Entry 7C9Y (electron microscopy, 3.50 A resolution); this record covers chains A and B of the 4 polymer chains in the assembly.

# Chain A
Name: VP1
From: Coxsackievirus B5
Reference sequence: S5PN91 (S5PN91_9ENTO); residues 1-283 here = UniProt positions 1-283
Sequence (283 residues; numbered 1 to 283; the number before each row is that of its first residue):
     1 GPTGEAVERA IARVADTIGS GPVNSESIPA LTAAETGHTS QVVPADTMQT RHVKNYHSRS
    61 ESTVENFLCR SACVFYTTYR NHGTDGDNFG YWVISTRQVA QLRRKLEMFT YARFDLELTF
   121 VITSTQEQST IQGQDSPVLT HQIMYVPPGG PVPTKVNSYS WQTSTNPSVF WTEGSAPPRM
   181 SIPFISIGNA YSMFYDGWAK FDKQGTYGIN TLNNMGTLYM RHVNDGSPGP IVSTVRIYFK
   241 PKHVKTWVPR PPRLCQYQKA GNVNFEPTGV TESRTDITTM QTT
Disordered / not traced: 1-10

# Chain B
Name: VP2
From: Coxsackievirus B5
Sequence (261 residues; row label = number of the first residue in the row):
     1 SPSAEECGYS DRVRSITLGN STITTQECAN VVVGYGVWPT YLNDDEATAE DQPTQPDVAT
    61 CRFYTLESVM WQQSSPGWWW KFPDALSNMG LFGQNMQYHY LGRAGYTVHV QCNASKFHQG
   121 CLLVVCVPEA EMGCATLANK PDQKSLSNGE TANMFESQNS TGQTAVQANV INAGMGVGVG
   181 NLTIFPHQWI NLRTNNSATI VMPYINSVPM DNMFRHNNFT LMIIPFAPLS YSTGATTYVP
   241 ITVTVAPMCA EYNGLRLAGK Q
Disordered / not traced: 1-9, 261

# Chain A / chain B interface
Pairs across the interface (95; chain A residue first):
  Ala-34(A) / Trp-189(B)
  Glu-35(A) / Gln-188(B)
  Glu-35(A) / Trp-189(B)  hydrogen bond (backbone-backbone)
  Glu-35(A) / Asn-191(B)  hydrogen bond
  Glu-35(A) / Thr-194(B)  hydrogen bond
  Thr-36(A) / Ala-29(B)
  Thr-36(A) / Val-32(B)
  Thr-36(A) / Gln-188(B)  hydrogen bond (backbone-side chain)
  Gly-37(A) / His-187(B)
  Thr-110(A) / Glu-129(B)
  Tyr-111(A) / Glu-129(B)  hydrogen bond
  Tyr-111(A) / Ile-205(B)  hydrophobic
  Tyr-111(A) / Asn-206(B)
  Tyr-111(A) / Ser-207(B)
  Tyr-111(A) / Asn-218(B)  hydrogen bond
  Gly-188(A) / Ser-207(B)
  Asn-189(A) / Ser-207(B)  hydrogen bond (backbone-backbone)
  Asn-189(A) / Pro-209(B)
  Ala-190(A) / Ser-207(B)
  Ser-192(A) / Ser-207(B)  hydrogen bond
  Phe-194(A) / Glu-129(B)
  Tyr-195(A) / Glu-129(B)
  Tyr-195(A) / Glu-131(B)
  Tyr-195(A) / Arg-215(B)
  Tyr-195(A) / His-216(B)
  Asp-196(A) / Lys-81(B)  salt bridge
  Asp-196(A) / Glu-129(B)  hydrogen bond (backbone-side chain)
  Asp-196(A) / Ala-130(B)
  Asp-196(A) / Glu-131(B)
  Asp-196(A) / His-216(B)
  Asp-196(A) / Asn-217(B)  hydrogen bond
  Asp-196(A) / Thr-220(B)
  Gly-197(A) / Arg-215(B)
  Gly-197(A) / His-216(B)
  Trp-198(A) / Leu-146(B)  hydrophobic
  Trp-198(A) / Arg-215(B)  hydrogen bond (backbone-backbone)
  Ala-199(A) / Arg-215(B)  hydrogen bond (backbone-side chain)
  Lys-200(A) / Arg-215(B)
  Phe-201(A) / Tyr-100(B)  hydrophobic
  Phe-201(A) / Asn-212(B)
  Phe-201(A) / Arg-215(B)
  Phe-201(A) / Lys-260(B)
  Asp-202(A) / Gln-143(B)
  Lys-203(A) / Asp-84(B)  salt bridge
  Lys-203(A) / Gln-143(B)
  Lys-203(A) / Phe-214(B)
  Gln-204(A) / Gln-143(B)
  Gly-205(A) / Lys-140(B)
  Tyr-207(A) / Glu-131(B)
  Tyr-207(A) / Met-132(B)  hydrogen bond (side chain-backbone)
  Tyr-207(A) / Leu-146(B)
  Gly-208(A) / Glu-131(B)
  Ile-209(A) / Glu-131(B)
  Val-248(A) / Tyr-35(B)
  Val-248(A) / Pro-128(B)  hydrophobic
  Val-248(A) / Ile-205(B)  hydrophobic
  Pro-249(A) / Ile-184(B)
  Pro-249(A) / Phe-185(B)
  Arg-250(A) / Pro-128(B)  hydrogen bond (side chain-backbone)
  Arg-250(A) / Glu-129(B)  hydrogen bond (side chain-backbone)
  Arg-250(A) / Ile-184(B)
  Arg-250(A) / Phe-185(B)
  Pro-251(A) / Val-177(B)
  Pro-251(A) / Asn-181(B)
  Pro-251(A) / Ile-184(B)
  Pro-251(A) / Phe-185(B)
  Pro-252(A) / Val-177(B)
  Arg-253(A) / Met-175(B)
  Arg-253(A) / Gly-176(B)
  Leu-254(A) / Asn-172(B)
  Leu-254(A) / Gly-176(B)  hydrogen bond (backbone-backbone)
  Leu-254(A) / Val-177(B)
  Leu-254(A) / Gly-178(B)
  Cys-255(A) / Asn-172(B)  hydrogen bond
  Cys-255(A) / Gly-176(B)  hydrogen bond (backbone-backbone)
  Gln-258(A) / Leu-137(B)
  Lys-259(A) / Leu-137(B)
  Val-263(A) / Glu-131(B)
  Asn-264(A) / Gly-133(B)
  Asn-264(A) / Cys-134(B)  hydrogen bond (side chain-backbone)
  Asn-264(A) / Thr-136(B)
  Asn-264(A) / Leu-137(B)  hydrogen bond (side chain-backbone)
  Asn-264(A) / Asn-139(B)  hydrogen bond (side chain-backbone)
  Phe-265(A) / Leu-137(B)
  Phe-265(A) / Gln-167(B)
  Phe-265(A) / Asn-172(B)
  Phe-265(A) / Gly-174(B)
  Phe-265(A) / Met-175(B)
  Phe-265(A) / Gly-176(B)
  Pro-267(A) / Asn-159(B)
  Pro-267(A) / Gln-167(B)
  Pro-267(A) / Asn-169(B)
  Pro-267(A) / Asn-172(B)
  Thr-268(A) / Ile-171(B)
  Thr-268(A) / Asn-172(B)
Other interface residues (no listed pair), chain A (43 interface residues in all): Asn-262, Glu-266, Val-270
Other interface residues (no listed pair), chain B (55 interface residues in all): Asn-30, Ala-138, Pro-141, Leu-182, Asn-195, Val-208

# Summary
43 residues of chain A face 55 of chain B across their interface, with 21 hydrogen bonds and 2 salt bridges.
Among the polar pairs are Asp-196(A)/Lys-81(B), Lys-203(A)/Asp-84(B) and Glu-35(A)/Asn-191(B).
Here chain A is VP1 and chain B is VP2, both from Coxsackievirus B5. Entry 7C9Y (Coxsackievirus B5 (CVB5)
F-particle) was determined by electron microscopy, deposited together with 7C9S, 7C9T, 7C9U, 7C9V, 7C9W, 7C9X
and 7C9Z.
